4P23 - chains A and D of the 4 polymer chains in the assembly; structure by X-ray diffraction, 2.25 A resolution.

Chain A:
Name: J809.B5 TCR V alpha chain (Va2.8)
From: Mus musculus
Chain sequence (199 residues; row label = number of the first residue in the row; note: 1 number in that range is skipped by the numbering (no residue carries it; nothing is unmodelled there)):
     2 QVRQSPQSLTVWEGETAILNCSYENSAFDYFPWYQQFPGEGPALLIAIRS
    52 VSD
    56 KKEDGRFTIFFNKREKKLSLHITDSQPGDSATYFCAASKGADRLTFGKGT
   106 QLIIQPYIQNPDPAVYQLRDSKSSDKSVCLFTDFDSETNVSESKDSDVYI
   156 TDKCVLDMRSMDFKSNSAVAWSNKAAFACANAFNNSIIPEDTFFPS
Disulfide bonds: Cys22-Cys90, Cys134-Cys184
What the authors report for this chain:
  - conformationally variable residues (loop rearrangement): Ala28, Asp30
  - mutagenesis - Y31A (260-fold): decreased signaling in response to 3K peptide
  - mutagenesis - R50A: unchanged signaling
  - mutagenesis - Y31A: increased signaling in response to IAb + self-peptides
  - mutagenesis - Y31A (KD = 32muM): decreased binding to IAb-3K
  - mutagenesis - Y31A (KD = 22muM): increased binding to IAb-FMRKA
  - mutagenesis - Y31A: increased signaling in response to FMRKA peptide

Chain D:
Name: 3K peptide and MHC IAb beta chain, H-2 class II histocompatibility antigen, A beta chain
From: Mus musculus
UniProtKB: P14483 (HB2A_MOUSE); residues 4-192 here correspond to UniProt positions 31-219 (UniProt number = residue number + 27)
Chain sequence (218 residues; row label = number of the first residue in the row; numbers below 1 keep their minus sign (Phe-25 is residue -25)):
   -25 FEAQKAKANKAVDGGGGSLVPRGSGGGGSERHFVYQFMGECYFTDGTQRI
    25 RYVTRYIYNREEYVRYDSDVGEHRAVTELGRPDAEYWNSQPEILERTRAE
    75 LDTVCRHNYEGPETHTSLRRLEQPNVVISLSRTEALNHHNTLVCSVTDFY
   125 PAKIKVRWFRNGQEETVGVSSTQLIRNGDWTFQVLVMLEMTPRRGEVYTC
   175 HVEHPSLKSPITVEWRAQ
Disordered / not traced: -12 to 4
Disulfide bonds: Cys15-Cys79, Cys118-Cys174
Construct notes: linker (-12 to 3); conflict Asp19 (Asn46 in P14483)
UniProt features mapped onto this chain:
  - region: Arg190 to Gln192 (Connecting peptide)

Interface between chain A and chain D:
Pairs across the interface - 7 pairs, chain A then chain D:
  Ala28(A) - Glu-24(D)
  Lys94(A) - Glu-24(D)  salt bridge
  Gly95(A) - Gln-22(D)
  Gly95(A) - Lys-21(D)  hydrogen bond (backbone-side chain)
  Gly95(A) - Lys-19(D)
  Ala96(A) - Lys-19(D)
  Asp97(A) - Lys-21(D)  salt bridge
Interface features reported in the paper:
  - interface residues, chain A: Ala28(A), Lys94(A), Asp97(A)

Summary:
Chain A and chain D form an interface of 5 and 4 residues respectively; the contacts include 1 hydrogen bond
and 2 salt bridges. Polar contacts include Lys94(A)-Glu-24(D), Asp97(A)-Lys-21(D) and Gly95(A)-Lys-21(D). The
paper reports that Y31A of chain A reduces signaling in response to 3K peptide; interface residues Ala28(A),
Lys94(A) and Asp97(A).
Here chain A is J809.B5 TCR V alpha chain (Va2.8) and chain D is 3K peptide and MHC IAb beta chain, H-2 class
II histocompatibility antigen, A beta chain, both from Mus musculus. Entry 4P23 (J809.B5 TCR bound to IAb/3K)
was determined by X-ray diffraction, deposited together with 4P46.
